PDB entry 6P7V | electron microscopy, 4.00 A resolution | chains C and D of the 4 polymer chains in the assembly

[Chain C]
Protein: Ctf13
Organism: Kluyveromyces lactis
UniProt: Q6CK37 (Q6CK37_KLULA); residues 1-389 here = UniProt positions 1-389
Amino-acid sequence (389 residues; numbered 1 to 389; the number before each row is that of its first residue):
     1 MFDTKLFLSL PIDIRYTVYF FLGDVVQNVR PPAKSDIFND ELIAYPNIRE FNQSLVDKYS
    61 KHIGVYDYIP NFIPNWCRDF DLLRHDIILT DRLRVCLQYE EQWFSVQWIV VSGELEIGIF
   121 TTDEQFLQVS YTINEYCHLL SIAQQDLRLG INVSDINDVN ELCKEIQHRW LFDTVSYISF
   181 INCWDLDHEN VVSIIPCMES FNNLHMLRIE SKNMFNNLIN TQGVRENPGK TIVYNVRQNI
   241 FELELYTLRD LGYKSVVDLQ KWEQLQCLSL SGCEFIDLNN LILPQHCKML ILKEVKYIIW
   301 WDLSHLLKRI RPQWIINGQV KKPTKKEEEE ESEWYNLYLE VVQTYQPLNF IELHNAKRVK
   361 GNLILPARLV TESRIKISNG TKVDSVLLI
Unresolved in the structure: 1-2, 24-85

[Chain D]
Protein: Skp1
Organism: Kluyveromyces lactis
UniProt: O94228 (O94228_KLULC); numbering as in UniProt (aligned over 1-182)
Amino-acid sequence (182 residues; each row starts with the number of its first residue):
     1 MSKENQNVVL VSVEGERFVV DRKIAERSLL LKNYLQDLNS GDLHDDNDAD DDEDDEEDGD
    61 DEIVMPVPNV RSSVLQKVIE WAVHHKDSNF PDEDDDDSRK AAPVDPWDRE FLKVDQEMLY
   121 EIILAANYLN IKPLLDAGCK VVAEMIRGRT PEEIRRTFNI VNDFTPEEEA AIRRENEWAE
   181 DR
Unresolved in the structure: 1-5, 37-62, 158-182

[Chain C / chain D interface]
Contacting residue pairs (27; chain C residue first):
  Asp-3(C) / Gln-116(D)  hydrogen bond (backbone-side chain)
  Asp-3(C) / Tyr-120(D)
  Asp-3(C) / Met-145(D)
  Leu-6(C) / Gln-116(D)
  Leu-6(C) / Glu-117(D)
  Leu-6(C) / Tyr-120(D)  hydrophobic
  Phe-7(C) / Val-142(D)  hydrophobic
  Asp-13(C) / Asn-127(D)
  Ile-14(C) / Ile-123(D)  hydrophobic
  Ile-14(C) / Asn-127(D)
  Thr-17(C) / Cys-139(D)
  Val-18(C) / Cys-139(D)  hydrophobic
  Phe-20(C) / Asp-96(D)
  Phe-20(C) / Arg-99(D)
  Phe-20(C) / Lys-100(D)  hydrogen bond (backbone-side chain)
  Phe-21(C) / Arg-99(D)
  Phe-21(C) / Lys-100(D)  hydrogen bond (backbone-side chain)
  Phe-21(C) / Asp-136(D)
  Phe-21(C) / Arg-147(D)
  Leu-22(C) / Ala-143(D)  hydrophobic
  Leu-22(C) / Ile-146(D)  hydrophobic
  Leu-22(C) / Arg-147(D)
  Gly-23(C) / Lys-100(D)
  Asp-86(C) / Ile-154(D)
  Ile-87(C) / Thr-157(D)
  Ile-88(C) / Arg-149(D)
  His-354(C) / Asp-97(D)  salt bridge
Other interface residues (no listed pair), chain C (16 interface residues in all): Glu-294
Other interface residues (no listed pair), chain D (20 interface residues in all): Lys-140

[Overview]
Chain C and chain D form an interface of 16 and 20 residues respectively, with 3 hydrogen bonds and 1 salt
bridge. Among the polar pairs are His-354(C)/Asp-97(D), Asp-3(C)/Gln-116(D) and Phe-20(C)/Lys-100(D).
Chain C is Ctf13 and chain D is Skp1, both from Kluyveromyces lactis; the structure, Structure of the K.
lactis CBF3 core, was determined by electron microscopy, deposited together with 6P7W and 6P7X.
